Entry 7XT7 (electron microscopy, 4.20 A resolution (low resolution: residue-level contacts below are approximate; hydrogen-bond / salt-bridge calls are withheld)); this record covers chains T and e of the 35 polymer chains in the assembly.

Chain T:
Molecule: 198-nt DNA strand
Sequence (198 nucleotides; numbered -72 to 125; the number before each row is that of its first residue; numbers below 1 keep their minus sign (DA-72 is residue -72)):
   -72 ATCAGAATCCCGGTGCCGAGGCCGCTCAATTGGTCGTAGACAGCTCTAGC
   -22 ACCGCTTAAACGCACGTACGCGCTGTCCCCCGCGTTTTAACCTTTTTGGG
    28 GAAAACACCCAAGACACCAGGCACGAGACAGAAAAAAACAACGAAAACGG
    78 CCACCACCCAAACACACCAAACACAAGAGCTAATTGACTGACGTAAGC
Unresolved in the structure: 54-125

Chain e:
Name: Histone H3.3
From: Homo sapiens
UniProtKB: P84243 (H33_HUMAN); residues 0-135 here correspond to UniProt positions 1-136 (UniProt number = residue number + 1)
Chain sequence (139 residues; each row starts with the number of its first residue; numbers below 1 keep their minus sign (Gly-3 is residue -3)):
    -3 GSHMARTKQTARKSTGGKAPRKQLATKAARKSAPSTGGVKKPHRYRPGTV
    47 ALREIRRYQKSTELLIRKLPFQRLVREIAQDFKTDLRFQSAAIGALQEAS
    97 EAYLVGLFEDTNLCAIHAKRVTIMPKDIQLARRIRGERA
Unresolved in the structure: -3 to 38
Sequence notes: expression tag (-3 to -1)
Swiss-Prot annotation at these positions:
  - site: Ser31 (Interaction with ZMYND11)
  - modified residue: Arg2 (Asymmetric dimethylarginine), Thr3 (Phosphothreonine), Lys4 (Allysine), Gln5 (5-glutamyl dopamine), Thr6 (Phosphothreonine), Arg8 (Citrulline), Lys9 (N6,N6,N6-trimethyllysine), Ser10 (ADP-ribosylserine), Thr11 (Phosphothreonine), Lys14 (N6-(2-hydroxyisobutyryl)lysine), Arg17 (Asymmetric dimethylarginine), Lys18 (N6-(2-hydroxyisobutyryl)lysine), Lys23 (N6-(2-hydroxyisobutyryl)lysine), Arg26 (Citrulline), Lys27 (N6,N6,N6-trimethyllysine), Ser28 (ADP-ribosylserine), Ser31 (Phosphoserine), Lys36 (N6,N6,N6-trimethyllysine), Lys37 (N6-methyllysine), Tyr41 (Phosphotyrosine) and 9 more in UniProt
  - lipidation: Lys18 (N6-decanoyllysine)

Interface between chain T and chain e:
Residue-residue contacts (15):
  DA-9(T) - Pro43(e)
  DA-9(T) - Gly44(e)
  DC-8(T) - Arg40(e)
  DC-8(T) - Tyr41(e)
  DC-8(T) - Arg42(e)
  DC-8(T) - Pro43(e)
  DC-8(T) - Gly44(e)
  DC-8(T) - Thr45(e)
  DC-8(T) - Val46(e)
  DC-8(T) - Ala47(e)
  DG-7(T) - His39(e)
  DG-7(T) - Arg40(e)
  DG-7(T) - Tyr41(e)
  DC0(T) - Leu65(e)
  DC0(T) - Arg69(e)

Summary:
4 residues of chain T face 11 of chain e across their interface.
Chain T is a 198-nt DNA strand and chain e is Histone H3.3 (Homo sapiens); the structure, RNA polymerase II
elongation complex transcribing a nucleosome (EC49B), was determined by electron microscopy together with
7XN7, 7XSE, 7XSX, 7XSZ, 7XTD and 7XTI from the same study.
